Entry 2JAU (X-ray diffraction, 1.80 A resolution); this record covers chain A.

== Chain A ==
Protein: 5'(3')-deoxyribonucleotidase
Source organism: Homo sapiens
Notes: EC 3.1.3.-
UniProtKB: Q9NPB1 (NT5M_HUMAN); residue numbers follow UniProt; this construct covers 32-228
Sequence (197 residues; each row starts with the number of its first residue):
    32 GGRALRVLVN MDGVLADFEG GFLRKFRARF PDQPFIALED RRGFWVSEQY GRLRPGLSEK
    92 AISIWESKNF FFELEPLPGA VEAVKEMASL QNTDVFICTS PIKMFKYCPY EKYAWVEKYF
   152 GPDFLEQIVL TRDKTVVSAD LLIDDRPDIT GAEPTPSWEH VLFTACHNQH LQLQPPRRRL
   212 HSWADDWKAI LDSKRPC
Not modelled in the structure: 32-33, 228
Construct notes: engineered mutation Asn41 (Asp in Q9NPB1)
Metal / ion sites: Mg2+ site 1: Asn41, Asp43, Asp176 (together with 3'-azido-3'-deoxythymidine-5'-monophosphate, phosphate ion); Mg2+ site 2: Ala119, Leu121, Thr124
Small-molecule neighbours: 3'-azido-3'-deoxythymidine-5'-monophosphate (ATM): Asn41, Asp43, Phe49, Phe75, Trp76, Val77, Ser78, Trp96, Phe102, Thr130, Ser131, Pro132, Ile133, Cys139, Lys143, Lys165, Asp176, Arg177
Swiss-Prot annotation at these positions:
  - active site: Asp43 (Proton donor)
  - binding site (Mg(2+)): Asp43, Asp176
  - binding site (substrate): Asp43, Phe49, Phe75, Trp76, Val77, Trp96, Thr130, Lys165

== In short ==
Chain A binds 3'-azido-3'-deoxythymidine-5'-monophosphate. Asn41, Asp43 and Asp176 coordinate Mg2+ site 1.
Ala119, Leu121 and Thr124 coordinate Mg2+ site 2. UniProt lists active-site residue Asp43, Mg2+-binding
residues Asp43 and Asp176 and 8 substrate-binding residues.
Chain A is 5'(3')-deoxyribonucleotidase (Homo sapiens); the structure, Crystal structure of D41N variant of
human mitochondrial 5'(3')- deoxyribonucleotidase (mdN) in complex with 3'-azidothymidine 5'- ..., was
determined by X-ray diffraction, deposited together with 2JAO, 2JAR and 2JAW.
